7OLE - chains B and C of the 9 polymer chains in the assembly; structure by electron microscopy, 3.41 A resolution.

== Chain B ==
Molecule: RuvB-like 2
Source organism: Homo sapiens
Notes: EC 3.6.4.12
UniProt: Q9Y230 (RUVB2_HUMAN); residues 1-463 here = UniProt positions 1-463
Amino-acid sequence (463 residues; row label = number of the first residue in the row):
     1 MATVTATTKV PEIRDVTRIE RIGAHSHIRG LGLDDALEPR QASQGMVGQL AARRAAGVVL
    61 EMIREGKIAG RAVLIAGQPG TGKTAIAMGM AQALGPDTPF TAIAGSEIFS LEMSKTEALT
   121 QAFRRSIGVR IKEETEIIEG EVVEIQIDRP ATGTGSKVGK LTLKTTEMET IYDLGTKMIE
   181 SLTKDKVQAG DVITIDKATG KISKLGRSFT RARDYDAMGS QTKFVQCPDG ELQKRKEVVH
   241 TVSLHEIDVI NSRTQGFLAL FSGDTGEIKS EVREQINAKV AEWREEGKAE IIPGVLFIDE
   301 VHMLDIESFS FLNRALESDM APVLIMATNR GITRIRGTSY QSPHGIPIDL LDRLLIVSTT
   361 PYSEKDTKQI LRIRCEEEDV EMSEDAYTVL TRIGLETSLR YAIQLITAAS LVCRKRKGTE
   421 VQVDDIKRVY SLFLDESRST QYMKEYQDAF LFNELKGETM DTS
Unresolved in the structure: 1-22, 254-266, 454-463
Small-molecule neighbours: ADP (adenosine-5'-diphosphate): G23, A24, H25, H27, I28, G45, M46, V47, P79, G80, T81, G82, K83, T84, A85, Y362, I370, L399, R400, A402, I403
Swiss-Prot annotation at these positions:
  - binding site (ATP): G77 to T84
  - modified residue: A2 (N-acetylalanine), S437 (Phosphoserine)
  - cross-link (Glycyl lysine isopeptide (Lys-Gly)): K9 (interchain with G-Cter in SUMO2), K444 (interchain with G-Cter in SUMO2), K456 (interchain with G-Cter in SUMO2)

== Chain C ==
Molecule: RuvB-like 1
Source organism: Homo sapiens
Notes: EC 3.6.4.12
UniProt: Q9Y265 (RUVB1_HUMAN); numbering as in UniProt (aligned over 1-456)
Amino-acid sequence (456 residues; numbered 1 to 456; the number before each row is that of its first residue):
     1 MKIEEVKSTT KTQRIASHSH VKGLGLDESG LAKQAASGLV GQENAREACG VIVELIKSKK
    61 MAGRAVLLAG PPGTGKTALA LAIAQELGSK VPFCPMVGSE VYSTEIKKTE VLMENFRRAI
   121 GLRIKETKEV YEGEVTELTP CETENPMGGY GKTISHVIIG LKTAKGTKQL KLDPSIFESL
   181 QKERVEAGDV IYIEANSGAV KRQGRCDTYA TEFDLEAEEY VPLPKGDVHK KKEIIQDVTL
   241 HDLDVANARP QGGQDILSMM GQLMKPKKTE ITDKLRGEIN KVVNKYIDQG IAELVPGVLF
   301 VDEVHMLDIE CFTYLHRALE SSIAPIVIFA SNRGNCVIRG TEDITSPHGI PLDLLDRVMI
   361 IRTMLYTPQE MKQIIKIRAQ TEGINISEEA LNHLGEIGTK TTLRYSVQLL TPANLLAKIN
   421 GKDSIEKEHV EEISELFYDA KSSAKILADQ QDKYMK
Unresolved in the structure: 1-4, 250-270, 453-456
Small-molecule neighbours: ADP (adenosine-5'-diphosphate): S17, H18, H20, S37, G38, T74, G75, K76, T77, A78, Y366, I374, I377, L403, R404
Swiss-Prot annotation at these positions:
  - binding site (ATP): G70 to T77
  - modified residue: K453 (N6-acetyllysine)
  - cross-link (Glycyl lysine isopeptide (Lys-Gly)): K2 (interchain with G-Cter in SUMO2), K225 (interchain with G-Cter in SUMO1), K445 (interchain with G-Cter in SUMO2)

== Interface between chain B and chain C ==
Pairs across the interface - 38 pairs, chain B then chain C:
  A36(B) - I419(C)
  R54(B) - E432(C)  salt bridge
  A55(B) - F437(C)  hydrophobic
  E61(B) - L415(C)
  M62(B) - L415(C)
  R71(B) - T411(C)  hydrogen bond
  Q78(B) - Q450(C)  hydrogen bond
  Q78(B) - Q451(C)
  T116(B) - T104(C)
  T116(B) - E105(C)
  I306(B) - Y102(C)  hydrophobic
  I306(B) - R339(C)
  E307(B) - Y102(C)  hydrogen bond (backbone-backbone)
  S310(B) - Y102(C)  hydrogen bond (side chain-backbone)
  S310(B) - S103(C)
  R314(B) - S103(C)
  R314(B) - I106(C)
  E317(B) - Q13(C)
  N329(B) - L447(C)
  R330(B) - L447(C)
  G331(B) - A444(C)
  G331(B) - L447(C)
  G337(B) - R339(C)
  T338(B) - R339(C)
  Y340(B) - H305(C)
  Y340(B) - V337(C)
  H344(B) - S443(C)  hydrogen bond
  D349(B) - V97(C)
  D352(B) - Q408(C)  hydrogen bond (backbone-side chain)
  L354(B) - Q408(C)
  L355(B) - Q408(C)
  I356(B) - F437(C)
  I356(B) - Y438(C)
  I356(B) - D439(C)
  I356(B) - A440(C)
  I356(B) - S443(C)
  V357(B) - F437(C)  hydrophobic
  P361(B) - Q450(C)
Interface residues without a listed pair, chain B (36 interface residues in all): V58, V59, A76, G77, F311, I332, P343, R353, S358
Interface residues without a listed pair, chain C (32 interface residues in all): R14, S99, E100, M306, R333, C336, P412, L416

== In short ==
The interface between chain B and chain C involves 36 residues on one side and 32 on the other; the contacts
include 6 hydrogen bonds and 1 salt bridge. Among the polar pairs are R54(B)-E432(C), R71(B)-T411(C) and
Q78(B)-Q450(C). Ligands of chain B: ADP.
Here chain B is RuvB-like 2 and chain C is RuvB-like 1, both from Homo sapiens. Entry 7OLE (Cryo-EM structure
of the TELO2-TTI1-TTI2-RUVBL1-RUVBL2 complex) was determined by electron microscopy.
